Entry 5XLC (X-ray diffraction, 2.40 A resolution); this record covers chains A and C.

== Chain A ==
Name: Hemagglutinin
From: Influenza A virus (strain A/Duck/Czechoslovakia/1956 H4N6)
UniProtKB: A3KF09 (A3KF09_I56A1); residues 1-327 here correspond to UniProt positions 17-343 (UniProt number = residue number + 16)
Sequence (327 residues; numbered 1 to 327; the number before each row is that of its first residue):
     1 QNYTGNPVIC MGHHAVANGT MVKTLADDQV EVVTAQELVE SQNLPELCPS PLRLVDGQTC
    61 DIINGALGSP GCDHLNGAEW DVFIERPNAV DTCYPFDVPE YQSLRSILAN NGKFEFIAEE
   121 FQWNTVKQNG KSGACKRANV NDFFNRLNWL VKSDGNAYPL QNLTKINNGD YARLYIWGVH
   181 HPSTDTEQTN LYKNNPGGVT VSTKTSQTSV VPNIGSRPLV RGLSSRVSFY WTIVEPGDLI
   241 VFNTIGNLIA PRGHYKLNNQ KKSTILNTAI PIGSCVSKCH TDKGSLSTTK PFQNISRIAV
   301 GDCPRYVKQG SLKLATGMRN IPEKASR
Not modelled in the structure: 1-4, 324-327
Sequence notes: engineered mutation Leu223 (Gln239 in A3KF09), Ser225 (Gly241 in A3KF09)
Disulfide bonds: Cys48-Cys275, Cys60-Cys72, Cys93-Cys135, Cys279-Cys303
Glycans and other covalent adducts: N-acetylglucosamine (NAG) linked to Asn162, Asn294
Residues lining bound ligands: N-acetyl-alpha-neuraminic acid (SIA): Tyr94, Lys131, Ser132, Gly133, Asn141, Trp149, Val151, His180, Glu187, Leu191, Leu223, Ser225

== Chain C ==
Name: Hemagglutinin
From: Influenza A virus (strain A/Duck/Czechoslovakia/1956 H4N6)
UniProtKB: A3KF09 (A3KF09_I56A1); residues 328-503 here correspond to UniProt positions 344-519 (UniProt number = residue number + 16)
Sequence (176 residues; each row starts with the number of its first residue):
   328 GLFGAIAGFI ENGWQGLIDG WYGFRHQNAE GTGTAADLKS TQAAIDQING KLNRLIEKTN
   388 DKYHQIEKEF EQVEGRIQDL EKYVEDTKID LWSYNAELLV ALENQHTIDV TDSEMNKLFE
   448 RVRRQLRENA EDKGNGCFEI FHKCDNNCIE SIRNGTYDHD IYRDEAINNR FQIQGV
Not modelled in the structure: 500-503
Disulfide bonds: Cys471-Cys475

== How chain A and chain C interact ==
Inter-chain disulfides: Cys10(A)-Cys464(C)
Residue-residue contacts (134; chain A residue first):
  Gly5(A) - Glu466(C)
  Gly5(A) - Ile467(C)
  Gly5(A) - Phe468(C)
  Asn6(A) - Ile467(C)
  Pro7(A) - Gln354(C)
  Pro7(A) - Glu466(C)
  Pro7(A) - Ile467(C)  hydrogen bond (backbone-backbone)
  Pro7(A) - His469(C)
  Pro7(A) - Cys471(C)
  Val8(A) - His353(C)
  Val8(A) - Gln354(C)  hydrogen bond (backbone-backbone)
  Val8(A) - Cys464(C)  hydrophobic
  Val8(A) - Phe465(C)
  Ile9(A) - Phe351(C)  hydrophobic
  Ile9(A) - Arg352(C)
  Ile9(A) - Cys464(C)
  Ile9(A) - Phe465(C)  hydrogen bond (backbone-backbone)
  Ile9(A) - Ile467(C)  hydrophobic
  Ile9(A) - Ile479(C)  hydrophobic
  Cys10(A) - Trp341(C)
  Cys10(A) - Gly350(C)
  Cys10(A) - Phe351(C)
  Cys10(A) - Arg352(C)  hydrogen bond (backbone-backbone)
  Cys10(A) - Gly463(C)
  Cys10(A) - Cys464(C)  disulfide
  Met11(A) - Ile337(C)
  Met11(A) - Trp341(C)
  Met11(A) - Gly350(C)
  Met11(A) - Phe351(C)  hydrophobic
  Met11(A) - Met442(C)
  Met11(A) - Leu445(C)  hydrophobic
  Met11(A) - Val449(C)  hydrophobic
  Met11(A) - Gly463(C)  hydrogen bond (backbone-backbone)
  Met11(A) - Phe465(C)  hydrophobic
  Gly12(A) - Trp341(C)
  Gly12(A) - Tyr349(C)
  Gly12(A) - Gly350(C)  hydrogen bond (backbone-backbone)
  Gly12(A) - Met442(C)
  His13(A) - Ile333(C)
  His13(A) - Asn339(C)
  His13(A) - Gly340(C)
  His13(A) - Trp341(C)  hydrogen bond (backbone-backbone)
  His13(A) - Trp348(C)
  His13(A) - Tyr349(C)
  His13(A) - Met442(C)
  His14(A) - Gly340(C)
  His14(A) - Trp341(C)
  His14(A) - Leu344(C)
  His14(A) - Gly347(C)
  His14(A) - Trp348(C)  hydrogen bond (backbone-backbone)
  Ala15(A) - Gly340(C)
  Ala15(A) - Trp341(C)  hydrogen bond (backbone-backbone)
  Ala15(A) - Gln342(C)
  Ala17(A) - Gln342(C)
  Val22(A) - Asn431(C)
  Lys23(A) - Glu424(C)  salt bridge
  Lys23(A) - Asn431(C)  hydrogen bond (backbone-side chain)
  Thr24(A) - Ala428(C)
  Thr24(A) - Gln432(C)
  Thr24(A) - Ile435(C)
  Leu25(A) - Ala428(C)
  Leu25(A) - Leu429(C)  hydrophobic
  Leu25(A) - Gln432(C)  hydrogen bond (backbone-side chain)
  Ala26(A) - Gln432(C)
  Leu38(A) - Leu382(C)  hydrophobic
  Leu38(A) - Val427(C)  hydrophobic
  Leu52(A) - Tyr390(C)
  Gln102(A) - Glu394(C)
  Arg105(A) - Glu394(C)  salt bridge
  Ser106(A) - His391(C)  hydrogen bond
  Asn110(A) - His391(C)
  Lys262(A) - Tyr390(C)
  Ser263(A) - His391(C)
  Thr264(A) - Tyr390(C)
  Thr264(A) - His391(C)  hydrogen bond
  Thr289(A) - Ile383(C)
  Lys290(A) - Lys385(C)  hydrogen bond (backbone-side chain)
  Pro291(A) - Lys385(C)
  Phe292(A) - Ala423(C)  hydrophobic
  Arg297(A) - Lys395(C)  hydrogen bond (backbone-side chain)
  Arg297(A) - Glu412(C)
  Arg297(A) - Ile416(C)
  Ile298(A) - Lys395(C)
  Ala299(A) - Gln392(C)  hydrogen bond (backbone-side chain)
  Val300(A) - Lys389(C)
  Val300(A) - Tyr390(C)
  Gly301(A) - Asn387(C)
  Gly301(A) - Asp388(C)
  Gly301(A) - Lys389(C)  hydrogen bond (backbone-backbone)
  Gly301(A) - Tyr390(C)
  Asp302(A) - Asn387(C)
  Asp302(A) - Asp388(C)  hydrogen bond (backbone-side chain)
  Cys303(A) - Lys385(C)
  Cys303(A) - Asn387(C)  hydrogen bond (backbone-backbone)
  Pro304(A) - Lys385(C)
  Pro304(A) - Asn387(C)
  Arg305(A) - Asn387(C)  hydrogen bond
  Arg305(A) - Trp419(C)
  Tyr306(A) - Ile416(C)  hydrophobic
  Val307(A) - Trp419(C)
  Val307(A) - Ser420(C)
  Lys308(A) - Ile416(C)
  Lys308(A) - Asp417(C)  salt bridge
  Lys308(A) - Ser420(C)  hydrogen bond (backbone-side chain)
  Gln309(A) - Ser420(C)  hydrogen bond (side chain-backbone)
  Gln309(A) - Glu424(C)  hydrogen bond
  Leu312(A) - Ala423(C)  hydrophobic
  Leu312(A) - Glu424(C)
  Lys313(A) - Val427(C)
  Lys313(A) - Asn431(C)  hydrogen bond (backbone-side chain)
  Leu314(A) - Leu379(C)  hydrophobic
  Leu314(A) - Leu382(C)  hydrophobic
  Leu314(A) - Glu430(C)
  Leu314(A) - Asn431(C)
  Ala315(A) - Asn431(C)  hydrogen bond (backbone-side chain)
  Ala315(A) - Thr434(C)
  Thr316(A) - Trp348(C)
  Thr316(A) - Ile375(C)
  Thr316(A) - Leu379(C)
  Gly317(A) - Trp348(C)
  Gly317(A) - Thr434(C)
  Met318(A) - Ile333(C)  hydrophobic
  Met318(A) - Trp348(C)
  Met318(A) - Tyr349(C)
  Met318(A) - Thr438(C)
  Arg319(A) - Ala334(C)
  Ile321(A) - Ile333(C)  hydrophobic
  Ile321(A) - Ala334(C)  hydrophobic
  Ile321(A) - Glu338(C)
  Ile321(A) - Asn339(C)
  Ile321(A) - Gly340(C)  hydrogen bond (backbone-backbone)
  Pro322(A) - Asn339(C)
  Glu323(A) - Asn339(C)
  Glu323(A) - Gly340(C)
Other interface residues (no listed pair), chain A (60 interface residues in all): Val16, Val30, Val32, Gln36, Lys278, Asp282
Other interface residues (no listed pair), chain C (69 interface residues in all): Asn355, Thr386, Glu396, Lys415, Leu425, Phe446, Leu453, Lys460, Lys470, Ile476, Asn496

== In short ==
Chain A and chain C form an interface of 60 and 69 residues respectively; the contacts include 1 disulfide
bond, 26 hydrogen bonds and 3 salt bridges. Polar contacts include Lys23(A)-Glu424(C), Arg105(A)-Glu394(C) and
Lys308(A)-Asp417(C). Ligands of chain A: N-acetyl-alpha-neuraminic acid.
Here chain A is Hemagglutinin and chain C is Hemagglutinin, both from Influenza A virus (strain
A/Duck/Czechoslovakia/1956 H4N6). Entry 5XLC (The structure of hemagglutinin Q226L-G228S mutant from an
avian-origin H4N6 influenza virus in complex with avian ...) was determined by X-ray diffraction together with
5XL1, 5XL3, 5XL4, 5XL5, 5XL6, 5XL7, 5XLB and 5XLD from the same study.
